6PY2 - chains C and E of the 5 polymer chains in the assembly; structure by X-ray diffraction, 2.83 A resolution.

Chain C:
Molecule: DQ2.2-glut-L1
Amino-acid sequence (12 residues; each row starts with the number of its first residue):
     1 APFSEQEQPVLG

Chain E:
Molecule: T-cell receptor, T594, beta chain
From: Homo sapiens
Reference sequence: K7N5M4 (K7N5M4_HUMAN); residues 116-245 here correspond to UniProt positions 120-249 (UniProt number = residue number + 4)
Amino-acid sequence (245 residues; numbered 1 to 245; the number before each row is that of its first residue):
     1 MGVAQSPRYKIIEKRQSVAFWCNPISGHATLYWYQQILGQGPKLLIQFQN
    51 NGVVDDSQLPKDRFSAERLKGVDSTLKIQPAKLEDSAVYLCASSSGGWGG
   101 GTEAFFGQGTRLTVVEDLKNVFPPEVAVFEPSEAEISHTQKATLVCLATG
   151 FYPDHVELSWWVNGKEVHSGVCTDPQPLKEQPALNDSRYALSSRLRVSAT
   201 FWQNPRNHFRCQVQFYGLSENDEWTQDRAKPVTQIVSAEAWGRAD
Disordered / not traced: 1, 245
Cystine bridges: C22-C91, C146-C211

Chain C / chain E interface:
Contacting residue pairs (9):
  Q6(C) - G96(E)  hydrogen bond (side chain-backbone)
  Q6(C) - G97(E)
  Q6(C) - W98(E)
  E7(C) - W98(E)
  Q8(C) - G97(E)  hydrogen bond (side chain-backbone)
  Q8(C) - W98(E)
  Q8(C) - G99(E)  hydrogen bond (side chain-backbone)
  P9(C) - W98(E)
  P9(C) - G99(E)
Other interface residues (no listed pair), chain E (5 interface residues in all): G100

Summary:
4 residues of chain C face 5 of chain E across their interface, with 3 hydrogen bonds. Polar contacts include
Q6(C)-G96(E), Q8(C)-G97(E) and Q8(C)-G99(E).
Here chain C is DQ2.2-glut-L1 and chain E is T-cell receptor, T594, beta chain (Homo sapiens). Entry 6PY2
(HLA-TCR complex) was determined by X-ray diffraction (same publication as 6PX6).
